Entry 9CAK (electron microscopy, 3.01 A resolution); this record covers chains A and B of the 4 polymer chains in the assembly.

# Chain A
Name: DNA topoisomerase 3-beta-1
Organism: Homo sapiens
Notes: EC 5.6.2.1
Reference sequence: O95985 (TOP3B_HUMAN); numbering as in UniProt (aligned over 1-611)
Chain sequence (612 residues; numbered 0 to 611; the number before each row is that of its first residue; numbering starts at 0):
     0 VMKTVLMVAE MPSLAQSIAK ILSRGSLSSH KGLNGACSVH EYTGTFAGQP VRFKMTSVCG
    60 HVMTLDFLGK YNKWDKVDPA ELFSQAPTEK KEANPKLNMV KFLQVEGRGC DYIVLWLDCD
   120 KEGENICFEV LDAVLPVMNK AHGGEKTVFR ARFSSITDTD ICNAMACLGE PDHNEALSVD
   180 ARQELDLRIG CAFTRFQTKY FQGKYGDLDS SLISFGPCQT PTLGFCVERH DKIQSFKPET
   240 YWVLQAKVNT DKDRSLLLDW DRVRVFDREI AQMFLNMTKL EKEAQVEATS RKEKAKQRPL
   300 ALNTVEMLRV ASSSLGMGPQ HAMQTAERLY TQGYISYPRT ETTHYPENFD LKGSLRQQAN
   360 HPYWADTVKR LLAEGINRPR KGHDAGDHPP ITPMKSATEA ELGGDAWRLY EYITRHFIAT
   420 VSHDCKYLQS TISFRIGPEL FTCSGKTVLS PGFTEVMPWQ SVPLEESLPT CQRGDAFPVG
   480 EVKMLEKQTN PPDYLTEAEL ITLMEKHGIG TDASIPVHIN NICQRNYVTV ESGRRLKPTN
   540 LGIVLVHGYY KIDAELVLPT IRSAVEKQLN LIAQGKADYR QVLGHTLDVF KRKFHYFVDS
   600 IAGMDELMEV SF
Modified positions: Tyr336 (O-phosphotyrosine; PTR)
Construct notes: expression tag (0); engineered mutation Met10 (Lys in O95985)
Metal / ion sites: Mn2+ site 1: Glu9, Asp117; Mn2+ site 2: Glu340, Asp511
UniProt features mapped onto this chain:
  - active site: Tyr336 (O-(5'-phospho-DNA)-tyrosine intermediate)
What the authors report for this chain:
  - mutagenesis - K10M: abolished catalytic activity
  - mutagenesis - K10M: decreased catalytic activity on RNA (citing earlier work)

# Chain B
Name: Tudor domain-containing protein 3
Organism: Homo sapiens
Notes: fragment: DUF-OB fold
Reference sequence: Q9H7E2 (TDRD3_HUMAN), isoform Q9H7E2-3; numbering as in UniProt (aligned over 1-161)
Chain sequence (161 residues; numbered 1 to 161; the number before each row is that of its first residue):
     1 MAQVAGAALS QAGWYLSDEG IEACTSSPDK VNVNDIILIA LNTDLRTIGK KFLPSDINSG
    61 KVEKLEGPCV LQIQKIRNVA APKDNEESQA APRMLRLQMT DGHISCTAVE FSYMSKISLN
   121 TPPGTKVKLS GIVDIKNGFL LLNDSNTTVL GGEVEHLIEK W

# Interface between chain A and chain B
Residue-residue contacts - 30 pairs, chain A then chain B:
  Glu238(A) - Pro82(B)
  Glu238(A) - Lys83(B)  salt bridge
  Asp260(A) - Pro92(B)
  Arg261(A) - Pro92(B)
  Arg261(A) - Phe111(B)  hydrogen bond (side chain-backbone)
  Val262(A) - Ala90(B)
  Val262(A) - Ala91(B)  hydrophobic
  Val262(A) - Pro92(B)
  Arg263(A) - Ala80(B)
  Arg263(A) - Pro82(B)
  Val264(A) - Val79(B)  hydrophobic
  Val264(A) - Met94(B)  hydrophobic
  Phe265(A) - Arg77(B)
  Phe265(A) - Val79(B)  hydrogen bond (backbone-backbone)
  Phe265(A) - Ala81(B)
  Phe265(A) - Pro82(B)  hydrophobic
  Asp266(A) - Val79(B)
  Asp266(A) - Arg96(B)  salt bridge
  Glu268(A) - Asn137(B)
  Glu268(A) - Phe139(B)
  Ile269(A) - Val79(B)  hydrophobic
  Ile269(A) - Phe139(B)  hydrophobic
  Gln271(A) - Asn137(B)
  Met272(A) - Val109(B)  hydrophobic
  Met272(A) - Lys136(B)
  Met272(A) - Asn137(B)
  Met272(A) - Phe139(B)  hydrophobic
  Phe273(A) - Met94(B)  hydrophobic
  Met276(A) - Phe111(B)  hydrophobic
  Met276(A) - Lys136(B)
Other interface residues (no listed pair), chain A (16 interface residues in all): Asn275, Pro437
Other interface residues (no listed pair), chain B (17 interface residues in all): Ser88

# Summary
16 residues of chain A and 17 residues of chain B are in contact; the contacts include 2 hydrogen bonds and 2
salt bridges. Among the polar pairs are Glu238(A)-Lys83(B), Asp266(A)-Arg96(B) and Arg261(A)-Phe111(B). From
the paper: K10M of chain A abolishes catalytic activity; K10M of chain A reduces catalytic activity on RNA.
Here chain A is DNA topoisomerase 3-beta-1 and chain B is Tudor domain-containing protein 3, both from Homo
sapiens. Entry 9CAK (Human TOP3B-TDRD3 core complex in DNA rejoining state with ssDNA 5'-GACAGATATT-3) was
determined by electron microscopy, deposited together with 9C9W, 9C9Y, 9CA0, 9CA1, 9CA4, 9CAG and 3 further
entries.
